4DR3 - chains A and K of the 21 polymer chains in the assembly; structure by X-ray diffraction, 3.35 A resolution.

== Chain A ==
Molecule: 16S rRNA
Source organism: Thermus thermophilus
Sequence (1522 nucleotides; numbered 0 to 1544 plus 19 insertion-coded residues; 42 numbers in that range are skipped by the numbering (no residue carries them; nothing is unmodelled there); the number before each row is that of its first residue; a row labelled like 190A-190L holds insertion residues (190A, then the next letters in order); numbering starts at 0):
     0 UUUGUUGGAGAGUUUGAUCCUGGCUCAGGGUGAACGCUGGCGGCGUGCCU
    50 AAGACAUGCAAGUCGUGCGGG
    73 CCGCGGGGUUUU
    88 ACUCCG
    95 UGGUC
   101 AGCGGCGGACGGGUGAGUAACGCGUGGGU
  129A G
   130 ACCUACCCGGAAGAGGGGGACAACCCGGGGAAACUCGGGCUAAUCCCCCA
   180 UGUGGACCCGC
190A-190L CCCUUGGGGUGU
   191 GUCCAAAGGGCUUU
   216 GCCCGCUUCCGGAUGGGCCCGCGUCCCAUCAGCUAGUUGGUGGGGUAAUG
   266 GCCCACCAAGGCGACGACGGGUAGCCGGUCUGAGAGGAUGGCCGGCCACA
   316 GGGGCACUGAGACACGGGCCCCACUCCUACGGGAGGCAGCAGUUAGGAAU
   366 CUUCCGCAAUGGGCGCAAGCCUGACGGAGCGACGCCGCUUGGAGGAAGAA
   416 GCCCUUCGGGGUGUAAACUCCUGAA
   442 CCCGGGACGAAACCCCCGACGA
   474 GGGGACUGACGGUACCGGG
   494 GUAAUAGCGCCGGCCAACUCCGUGCCAGCAGCCGCGGUAAUACGGAGGGC
   544 GCGAGCGUUACCCGGAUUCACUGGGCGUAAAGGGCGUGUAGGCGGCCUGG
   594 GGCGUCCCAUGUGAAAGACCACGGCUCAACCGUGGGGGAGCGUGGGAUAC
   644 GCUCAGGCUAGACGGUGGGAGAGGGUGGUGGAAUUCCCGGAGUAGCGGUG
   694 AAAUGCGCAGAUACCGGGAGGAACGCCGAUGGCGAAGGCAGCCACCUGGU
   744 CCACCCGUGACGCUGAGGCGCGAAAGCGUGGGGAGCAAACCGGAUUAGAU
   794 ACCCGGGUAGUCCACGCCCUAAACGAUGCGCGCUAGGUCUCUGGGUCU
   848 CCUGGGGGCCGAAGCUAACGCGUUAAGCGCGCCGCCUGGGGAGUACGGCC
   898 GCAAGGCUGAAACUCAAAGGAAUUGACGGGGGCCCGCACAAGCGGUGGAG
   948 CAUGUGGUUUAAUUCGAAGXAACGCGAAGAACCUUACCAGGCCUUGACAU
   998 GCUAGG
 1003A G
  1004 AACCCGGGUGAAAGCCUGGGGUGCCCC
1030A-1030D GCGA
  1031 GGGGAGCCCUAGCACAGGUGCUGCAUGGCCGUCGUCAGCUCGUGCCGUGA
  1081 GGUGUUGGGUUAAGUCCCGCAACGAGCGCAACCCCCGCCGUUAGUUGCCA
  1131 GCGGUUCGGCCGGGCACUCUAACGGGACUGCCCGCGAAA
  1171 GCGGGAGGAAGGAGGGGACGACGUCUGGUCAGCAUGGCCCUUACGGCCUG
  1221 GGCGACACACGUGCUACAAUGCCCACUACAAAGCGAUGCCACCCGGCAAC
  1271 GGGGAGCUAAUCGCAAAAAGGUGGGCCCAGUUCGGAUUGGGGUCUGCAAC
  1321 CCGACCCCAUGAAGCCGGAAUCGCUAGUAAUCGCGGAUCAG
 1361A C
  1362 CAUGCCGCGGUGAAUACGUUCCCGGGCCUUGUACACACXGCCXGUXACGC
  1412 CAUGGGAGCGGGCUCUACCCGAAGUCGCCGGG
  1446 AGCCUACGGG
  1459 CAGGCGCCGAGGGUAGGGCCCGUGACUGGGGCGAAGUCGUAACAAGGUAG
  1509 CUGUACCGGAAGGUGCGGCUGGAUCCACUCCUUUCU
Not modelled in the structure: 0-4, 1534-1538
Construct notes: conflict C1534 (A2157 in M26923.1), A1535 (C2158 in M26923.1)
Modified positions: PSU (pseudouridine-5'-monophosphate) at position 516, 7MG (7N-methyl-8-hydroguanosine-5'-monophosphate) at position 527, M2G (N2-dimethylguanosine-5'-monophosphate) at position 966, 5MC (5-methylcytidine-5'-monophosphate) at position 967, 2MG (2N-methylguanosine-5'-monophosphate) at position 1207, 5MC (5-methylcytidine-5'-monophosphate) at position 1400, 4OC (4n,o2'-methylcytidine-5'-monophosphate) at position 1402, 5MC (5-methylcytidine-5'-monophosphate) at position 1404, 5MC (5-methylcytidine-5'-monophosphate) at position 1407, UR3 (3-methyluridine-5'-monophoshate) at position 1498, MA6 (6N-dimethyladenosine-5'-monophoshate) at position 1518, MA6 (6N-dimethyladenosine-5'-monophoshate) at position 1519, PSU (pseudouridine-5'-monophosphate) at position 1540, PSU (pseudouridine-5'-monophosphate) at position 1541
Bound ions: Mg2+ site 1 near U5 (its only coordinating residue here); Mg2+ site 2: G6 (shared with 1 residue of chain D); Mg2+ site 3 near G21 (its only coordinating residue here); Mg2+ site 4 near G22 (its only coordinating residue here); Mg2+ site 5: C48, G115; Mg2+ site 6 near A53 (its only coordinating residue here); Mg2+ site 7: A59, C386; Mg2+ site 8 near U62 (its only coordinating residue here); Mg2+ site 9 near U98 (its only coordinating residue here); Mg2+ site 10 near G107 (its only coordinating residue here); Mg2+ site 11 near G111 (its only coordinating residue here); Mg2+ site 12: G117, G289; 104 more Mg2+ sites not listed
Residues lining bound ligands: streptomycin (SRY): U14, C526, 7MG_527, C912, A913, A914, A915, C1490, G1491
Reported in the primary citation:
  - binding site for streptomycin: U14, C526, 7MG_527, A914, C1490, G1491
  - conformationally variable residues (helix shift, loop rearrangement): A1408, C1409, C1490 to UR3_1498, G1516 to G1520

== Chain K ==
Name: 30S ribosomal protein S11
Source organism: Thermus thermophilus
Reference sequence: P80376 (RS11_THET8); numbering as in UniProt (aligned over 1-129)
Chain sequence (129 residues; row label = number of the first residue in the row):
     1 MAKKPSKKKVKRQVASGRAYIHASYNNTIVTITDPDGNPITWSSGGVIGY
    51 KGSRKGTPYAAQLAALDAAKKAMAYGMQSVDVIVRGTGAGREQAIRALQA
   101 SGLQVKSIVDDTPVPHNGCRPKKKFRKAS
Not modelled in the structure: 1-10, 127-129
Bound ions: Mg2+: Asn-26 (shared with G691(A), U692(A) of chain A)

== Chain A / chain K interface ==
Residue-residue contacts (75):
  G674(A) / His-116(K)  base contact
  A675(A) / Val-114(K)  hydrogen bond to the sugar
  A675(A) / Pro-115(K)  base contact
  A675(A) / His-116(K)  hydrogen bond to the base
  A675(A) / Gly-118(K)  base contact
  A676(A) / Pro-113(K)  sugar contact
  A676(A) / Val-114(K)  sugar contact
  A676(A) / Pro-115(K)  sugar contact
  A676(A) / Cys-119(K)  base contact
  U677(A) / Cys-119(K)  hydrogen bond to the base
  G683(A) / Asn-38(K)  hydrogen bond to the base
  G683(A) / Pro-39(K)  base contact
  A684(A) / Asn-38(K)  sugar contact
  A684(A) / Pro-39(K)  hydrogen bond to the sugar
  G685(A) / Pro-39(K)  sugar contact
  G685(A) / Ile-40(K)  phosphate contact
  G685(A) / Trp-42(K)  sugar contact
  U686(A) / Trp-42(K)  base contact
  A687(A) / Trp-42(K)  sugar contact
  A687(A) / Lys-71(K)  salt bridge to the phosphate
  G688(A) / Trp-42(K)  sugar contact
  G688(A) / Ser-44(K)  hydrogen bond to the phosphate
  G688(A) / Gly-46(K)  sugar contact
  G688(A) / Val-47(K)  sugar contact
  C689(A) / Asn-27(K)  hydrogen bond to the phosphate
  C689(A) / Ser-44(K)  hydrogen bond to the phosphate
  C689(A) / Gly-45(K)  phosphate contact
  C689(A) / Gly-46(K)  hydrogen bond to the phosphate
  C689(A) / Lys-55(K)  salt bridge to the phosphate
  G690(A) / Asn-27(K)  hydrogen bond to the phosphate
  G690(A) / Lys-55(K)  base contact
  G691(A) / Asn-26(K)  hydrogen bond to the phosphate
  G691(A) / Lys-51(K)  base contact
  G691(A) / Gly-52(K)  base contact
  G691(A) / Lys-55(K)  base contact
  G691(A) / Lys-124(K)  phosphate contact
  U692(A) / Asn-26(K)  hydrogen bond to the phosphate
  U692(A) / Gly-52(K)  base contact
  U692(A) / Ser-53(K)  hydrogen bond to the base
  U692(A) / Lys-124(K)  salt bridge to the phosphate
  A694(A) / Ser-53(K)  hydrogen bond to the phosphate
  A695(A) / Gly-52(K)  phosphate contact
  A695(A) / Ser-53(K)  hydrogen bond to the phosphate
  A704(A) / Trp-42(K)  base contact
  A706(A) / His-22(K)  phosphate contact
  A706(A) / Ile-29(K)  sugar contact
  A706(A) / Thr-31(K)  hydrogen bond to the sugar
  C707(A) / Tyr-20(K)  phosphate contact
  C707(A) / Gly-37(K)  hydrogen bond to the sugar
  C707(A) / Pro-39(K)  base contact
  C707(A) / Arg-85(K)  salt bridge to the phosphate
  C708(A) / Tyr-20(K)  phosphate contact
  C708(A) / Asp-36(K)  sugar contact
  C708(A) / Gly-37(K)  sugar contact
  C708(A) / Arg-85(K)  salt bridge to the phosphate
  G714(A) / Cys-119(K)  base contact
  A715(A) / Gly-118(K)  base contact
  A716(A) / Asn-117(K)  hydrogen bond to the sugar
  A716(A) / Gly-118(K)  sugar contact
  C717(A) / His-116(K)  sugar contact
  G718(A) / His-116(K)  stacking on the base
  G718(A) / Asn-117(K)  sugar contact
  A777(A) / Cys-119(K)  base contact
  G778(A) / Cys-119(K)  sugar contact
  G778(A) / Arg-120(K)  hydrogen bond to the sugar
  C779(A) / Arg-120(K)  sugar contact
  C779(A) / Pro-121(K)  sugar contact
  C779(A) / Lys-122(K)  phosphate contact
  A780(A) / Lys-122(K)  phosphate contact
  A780(A) / Lys-123(K)  hydrogen bond to the phosphate
  C797(A) / Lys-124(K)  salt bridge to the phosphate
  G798(A) / Lys-122(K)  salt bridge to the phosphate
  G1523(A) / Lys-123(K)  salt bridge to the phosphate
  C1524(A) / Arg-120(K)  salt bridge to the phosphate
  G1525(A) / Arg-120(K)  salt bridge to the phosphate
Other interface residues (no listed pair), chain A (38 interface residues in all): U705, C796, G799, U1522
Other interface residues (no listed pair), chain K (38 interface residues in all): Arg-18, Ser-24, Tyr-75, Arg-126

== Overview ==
The chain A/chain K interface involves 38 residues from each chain; the contacts include 20 hydrogen bonds, 10
salt bridges and 1 aromatic stacking contact. Among the polar pairs are A675(A)/His-116(K), U677(A)/Cys-119(K)
and G683(A)/Asn-38(K). The paper reports a binding site for streptomycin at U14(A), C526(A) and 7MG_527(A)
among others; conformational variability at A1408(A), C1409(A) and C1490(A) among others.
Here chain A is 16S rRNA and chain K is 30S ribosomal protein S11, both from Thermus thermophilus. Entry 4DR3
(Crystal structure of the Thermus thermophilus (HB8) 30S ribosomal subunit with streptomycin bound) was
determined by X-ray diffraction together with 4DR1, 4DR2, 4DR4, 4DR5, 4DR6 and 4DR7 from the same study.
